1OTS - chains B and E of the 6 polymer chains in the assembly; structure by X-ray diffraction, 2.51 A resolution.

# Chain B
Protein: Voltage-gated ClC-type chloride channel eriC
Organism: Escherichia coli
UniProt: P37019 (CLCA_ECOLI); numbering as in UniProt (aligned over 1-465)
Amino-acid sequence (465 residues; each row starts with the number of its first residue):
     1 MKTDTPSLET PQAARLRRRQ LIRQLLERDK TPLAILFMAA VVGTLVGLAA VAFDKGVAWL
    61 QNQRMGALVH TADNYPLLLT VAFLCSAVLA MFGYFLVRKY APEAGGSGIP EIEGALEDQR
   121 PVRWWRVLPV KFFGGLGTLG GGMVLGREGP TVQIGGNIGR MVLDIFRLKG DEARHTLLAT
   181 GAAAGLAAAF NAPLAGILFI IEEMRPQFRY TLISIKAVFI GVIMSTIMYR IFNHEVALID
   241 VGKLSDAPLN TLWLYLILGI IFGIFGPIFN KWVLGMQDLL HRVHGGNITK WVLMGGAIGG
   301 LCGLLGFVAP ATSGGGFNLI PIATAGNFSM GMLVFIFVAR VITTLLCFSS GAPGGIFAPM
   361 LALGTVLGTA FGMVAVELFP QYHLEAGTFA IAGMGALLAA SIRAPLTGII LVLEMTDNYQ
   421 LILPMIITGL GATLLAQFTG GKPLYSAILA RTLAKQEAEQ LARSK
Not modelled in the structure: 1-17, 459-465
Swiss-Prot annotation at these positions:
  - motif: Gly-106 to Pro-110 (Selectivity filter part_1), Gly-146 to Pro-150 (Selectivity filter part_2), Gly-355 to Pro-359 (Selectivity filter part_3)
  - binding site (chloride): Ser-107, Ile-356, Phe-357, Tyr-445
  - site: Glu-148 (Mediates proton transfer from the outer aqueous phase to the interior of the protein), Glu-203 (Mediates proton transfer from the protein to the inner aqueous phase)
  - mutagenesis: Ser-107 (S107A: Uncouples chloride transport from proton transport), Glu-148 (E148A/Q: Abolishes proton transport, but permits the transit of chloride ions. Abolishes gating, permitting continuous rapid transit of chloride ions; when associated with A-445), Glu-203 (E203A/G/Q/S/T: Abolishes proton transport, and reduces chloride transport; E203C/I/L/V: Abolishes proton and chloride transport; E203D/H: No effect on proton and chloride transport ...), Tyr-445 (Y445A: Abolishes gating, permitting continuous rapid transit of chloride ions; when associated with A-148; Y445F/W: No effect; Y445L: Alters stoichiometry of proton/chloride exchange)
What the authors report for this chain:
  - binding site for chloride ion: Ser-107, Tyr-445

# Chain E
Protein: Fab fragment (heavy chain)
Organism: Mus musculus
Notes: antibody fragment or engineered binder
Amino-acid sequence (222 residues; numbered 1 to 222; the number before each row is that of its first residue):
     1 EVRLLESGGG LVQPGGSLKL SCAASGFDYS RYWMSWVRQA PGKGLKWIGE INPVSSTINY
    61 TPSLKDKFII SRDNAKDTLY LQISKVRSED TALYYCARLY YGYGYWYFDV WGAGTTVTVS
   121 SAKTTPPSVY PLAPGSAAAA ASMVTLGCLV KGYFPEPVTV TWNSGSLAAG VHTFPAVLQA
   181 ALYTLSSSVT VPSSSWPSET VTCNVAHPAS STKVDKKIVP RA
Not modelled in the structure: 1
Disulfide bonds: Cys-22/Cys-96, Cys-148/Cys-203

# Interface between chain B and chain E
Pairs across the interface (15; chain B residue first):
  Lys-243(B) / Arg-31(E)  hydrogen bond (backbone-side chain)
  Asp-246(B) / Tyr-101(E)
  Pro-248(B) / Tyr-101(E)  hydrophobic
  Pro-248(B) / Tyr-103(E)
  Pro-248(B) / Gly-104(E)
  Leu-249(B) / Tyr-103(E)  hydrogen bond (backbone-backbone)
  Asn-250(B) / Tyr-103(E)  hydrogen bond (backbone-backbone)
  Asn-250(B) / Gly-104(E)
  Asn-250(B) / Tyr-105(E)
  Pro-380(B) / Asn-59(E)
  Gln-381(B) / Trp-106(E)
  Tyr-382(B) / Trp-106(E)
  His-383(B) / Trp-33(E)
  His-383(B) / Glu-50(E)  salt bridge
  His-383(B) / Trp-106(E)  hydrogen bond
Other interface residues (no listed pair), chain B (10 interface residues in all): Leu-384
Other interface residues (no listed pair), chain E (10 interface residues in all): Leu-99

# In short
The chain B/chain E interface involves 10 residues from each chain; the contacts include 4 hydrogen bonds and
1 salt bridge. Polar contacts include His-383(B)/Glu-50(E), Lys-243(B)/Arg-31(E) and His-383(B)/Trp-106(E).
Curated annotation (UniProt) lists 4 chloride-binding residues and 4 mutagenesis sites on chain B. From the
paper: a binding site for chloride ion at Ser-107(B) and Tyr-445(B).
Chain B is Voltage-gated ClC-type chloride channel eriC (Escherichia coli) and chain E is Fab fragment (heavy
chain) (Mus musculus); the structure, Structure of the Escherichia coli ClC Chloride channel and Fab Complex,
was determined by X-ray diffraction (same publication as 1OTT and 1OTU).
